Entry 1J1P (X-ray diffraction, 1.80 A resolution); this record covers chains L and Y of the 3 polymer chains in the assembly.

== Chain L ==
Molecule: lysozyme binding Ig kappa chain V23-J2 region
Organism: Mus musculus
UniProtKB: P01642 (KV5I_MOUSE); residues 1-107 here = UniProt positions 1-107
Amino-acid sequence (107 residues; numbered 1 to 107; the number before each row is that of its first residue):
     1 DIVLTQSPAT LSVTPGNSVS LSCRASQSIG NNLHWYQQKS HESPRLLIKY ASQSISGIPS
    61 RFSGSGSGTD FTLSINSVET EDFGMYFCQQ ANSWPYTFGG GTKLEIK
Differences from the reference sequence: engineered mutation Ala-91 (Ser in P01642)
Disulfides: Cys-23/Cys-88

== Chain Y ==
Molecule: Lysozyme C
Organism: Gallus gallus
Notes: EC 3.2.1.17
UniProtKB: P00698 (LYSC_CHICK); residues 1-129 here correspond to UniProt positions 19-147 (UniProt number = residue number + 18)
Amino-acid sequence (129 residues; each row starts with the number of its first residue):
     1 KVFGRCELAA AMKRHGLDNY RGYSLGNWVC AAKFESNFNT QATNRNTDGS TDYGILQINS
    61 RWWCNDGRTP GSRNLCNIPC SALLSSDITA SVNCAKKIVS DGNGMNAWVA WRNRCKGTDV
   121 QAWIRGCRL
Swiss-Prot annotation at these positions:
  - active site: Glu-35, Asp-52
  - binding site (substrate): Asp-101
Disulfides: Cys-6/Cys-127, Cys-30/Cys-115, Cys-64/Cys-80, Cys-76/Cys-94

== Chain L / chain Y interface ==
Residue-residue contacts (20; chain L residue first):
  Asn-31(L) / Arg-14(Y)
  Asn-31(L) / His-15(Y)  hydrogen bond (side chain-backbone)
  Asn-31(L) / Gly-16(Y)
  Asn-31(L) / Lys-96(Y)  hydrogen bond
  Asn-32(L) / Gly-16(Y)  hydrogen bond (side chain-backbone)
  Asn-32(L) / Tyr-20(Y)
  Asn-32(L) / Lys-96(Y)  hydrogen bond
  Lys-49(L) / Asn-93(Y)
  Tyr-50(L) / Asn-93(Y)
  Tyr-50(L) / Lys-96(Y)
  Gln-53(L) / Thr-89(Y)
  Gln-53(L) / Asn-93(Y)  hydrogen bond
  Ala-91(L) / Tyr-20(Y)
  Asn-92(L) / Asn-19(Y)  hydrogen bond (side chain-backbone)
  Asn-92(L) / Tyr-20(Y)
  Asn-92(L) / Arg-21(Y)  hydrogen bond (backbone-backbone)
  Ser-93(L) / Arg-21(Y)
  Trp-94(L) / Arg-21(Y)
  Tyr-96(L) / Arg-21(Y)  hydrogen bond
  Tyr-96(L) / Ser-100(Y)
Also at the interface, not in a pair above, chain L (12 interface residues in all): Gln-27, Gly-30

== In short ==
12 residues of chain L face 10 of chain Y across their interface; the contacts include 8 hydrogen bonds. Among
the polar pairs are Asn-31(L)/His-15(Y), Asn-31(L)/Lys-96(Y) and Asn-32(L)/Gly-16(Y). From UniProt:
active-site residues Glu-35(Y) and Asp-52(Y) and substrate-binding residue Asp-101(Y) on chain Y.
Chain L is lysozyme binding Ig kappa chain V23-J2 region (Mus musculus) and chain Y is Lysozyme C (Gallus
gallus); the structure, Crystal structure of HyHEL-10 Fv mutant LS91A complexed with hen egg white lysozyme,
was determined by X-ray diffraction (same publication as 1J1X).
